6TIS - chains C and E of the 5 polymer chains in the assembly; structure by X-ray diffraction, 2.30 A resolution.

# Chain C
Name: Tubulin alpha-1 chain
From: Drosophila melanogaster
UniProt: P06603 (TBA1_DROME); numbering as in UniProt (aligned over 1-450)
Sequence (450 residues; each row starts with the number of its first residue):
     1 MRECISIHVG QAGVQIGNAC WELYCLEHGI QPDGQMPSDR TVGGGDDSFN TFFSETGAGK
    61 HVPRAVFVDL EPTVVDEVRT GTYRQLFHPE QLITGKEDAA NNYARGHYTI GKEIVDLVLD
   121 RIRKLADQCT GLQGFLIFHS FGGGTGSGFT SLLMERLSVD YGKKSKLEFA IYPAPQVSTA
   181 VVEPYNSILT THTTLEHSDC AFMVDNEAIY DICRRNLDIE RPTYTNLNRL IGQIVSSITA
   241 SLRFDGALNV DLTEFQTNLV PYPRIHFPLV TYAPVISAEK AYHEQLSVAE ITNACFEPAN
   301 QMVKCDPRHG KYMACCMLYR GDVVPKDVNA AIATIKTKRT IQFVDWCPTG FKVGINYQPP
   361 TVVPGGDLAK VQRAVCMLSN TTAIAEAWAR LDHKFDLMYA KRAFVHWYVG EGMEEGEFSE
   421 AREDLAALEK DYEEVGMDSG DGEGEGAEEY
Not modelled in the structure: 38-45, 281-283, 440-450
Differences from the reference sequence: engineered mutation R40 (Lys in P06603)
UniProt features mapped onto this chain:
  - active site: E254
  - binding site (GTP): Q11, E71, S140, G144, T145, T179, N206, N228
  - binding site (Mg(2+)): E71
  - site: Y450 (Involved in polymerization)
Small-molecule neighbours: GTP (guanosine-5'-triphosphate): G10, Q11, A12, Q15, I16, D69, D98, A99, A100, N101, S140, G142, G143, G144, T145, G146, I171, P173, V177, S178, T179, E183, N206, Y224, L227, N228, I231

# Chain E
Name: Stathmin-4
From: Rattus norvegicus
UniProt: P63043 (STMN4_RAT), isoform P63043-3; residues 4-145 here correspond to UniProt positions 48-189 (UniProt number = residue number + 44)
Sequence (143 residues; numbered 3 to 145; the number before each row is that of its first residue):
     3 MADMEVIELN KATSGQSWEV ILKPPSFDGV PEFNASLPRR RDPSLEEIQK KLEAAEERRK
    63 YQEAELLKHL AEKREHEREV IQKAIEENNN FIKMAKEKLA QKMESNKENR EAHLAAMLER
   123 LQEKDKHAEE VRKNKELKEE ASR
Not modelled in the structure: 3, 32-43
Differences from the reference sequence: initiating methionine (3); engineered mutation A4 (Ser48 in P63043), A14 (Cys58 in P63043), W20 (Phe64 in P63043)
UniProt features mapped onto this chain:
  - modified residue (Phosphoserine): E10, S46

# Interface between chain C and chain E
Contacting residue pairs (33):
  H107(C) - K104(E)
  H107(C) - M105(E)
  Y108(C) - K104(E)
  Y108(C) - M105(E)  hydrophobic
  Y108(C) - N108(E)
  T109(C) - R112(E)
  K112(C) - M105(E)
  L152(C) - L101(E)  hydrophobic
  E155(C) - L101(E)
  E155(C) - K104(E)  salt bridge
  R156(C) - L101(E)
  S158(C) - F93(E)
  S158(C) - I94(E)
  V159(C) - I94(E)
  V159(C) - A97(E)  hydrophobic
  V159(C) - K98(E)
  G162(C) - N90(E)
  G162(C) - F93(E)
  G162(C) - I94(E)
  K163(C) - E89(E)
  K163(C) - N90(E)  hydrogen bond (backbone-side chain)
  K163(C) - F93(E)
  T193(C) - K104(E)
  V409(C) - H115(E)  hydrogen bond (backbone-side chain)
  G410(C) - R112(E)
  E411(C) - N108(E)  hydrogen bond (backbone-side chain)
  E411(C) - R112(E)  salt bridge
  G412(C) - N108(E)  hydrogen bond (backbone-side chain)
  G412(C) - N111(E)
  G412(C) - R112(E)
  M413(C) - N108(E)
  E414(C) - S107(E)  hydrogen bond
  E414(C) - N111(E)
Other interface residues (no listed pair), chain C (21 interface residues in all): E196, H197, E417

# Overview
Chain C and chain E form an interface of 21 and 14 residues respectively, with 5 hydrogen bonds and 2 salt
bridges. Among the polar pairs are E155(C)-K104(E), E411(C)-R112(E) and K163(C)-N90(E). Ligands of chain C:
GTP.
Chain C is Tubulin alpha-1 chain (Drosophila melanogaster) and chain E is Stathmin-4 (Rattus norvegicus); the
structure, Drosophila GDP-tubulin, was determined by X-ray diffraction together with 6TIU, 6TIY and 6TIZ from
the same study.
